2YJ1 - chains C and D of the 4 polymer chains in the assembly; structure by X-ray diffraction, 2.24 A resolution.

== Chain C ==
Name: Bcl-2-like protein 1
Organism: Homo sapiens
UniProtKB: Q07817 (B2CL1_HUMAN); residue numbers follow UniProt; this construct covers 1-26, 83-209
Amino-acid sequence (158 residues; row label = number of the first residue in the row; note: 56 numbers in that range are skipped by the numbering (no residue carries them; nothing is unmodelled there); numbers below 1 keep their minus sign (Gly-4 is residue -4)):
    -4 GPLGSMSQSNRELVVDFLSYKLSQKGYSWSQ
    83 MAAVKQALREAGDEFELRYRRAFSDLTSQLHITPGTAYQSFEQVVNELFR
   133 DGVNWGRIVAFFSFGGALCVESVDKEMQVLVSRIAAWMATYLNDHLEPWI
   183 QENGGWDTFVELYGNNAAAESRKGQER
Not modelled in the structure: -4 to 0, 197-209
Differences from the reference sequence: cloning artifact (-4 to 0)
Swiss-Prot annotation at these positions:
  - motif: Ser4 to Trp24 (BH4), Val86 to Arg100 (BH3), Glu129 to Gly148 (BH1), Pro180 to Tyr195 (BH2)
  - mutagenesis: Phe131 to Asp133 (No heterodimerization with BAX), Val135 to Trp137 (Loss of anti-apoptotic activity), Gly138 to Ile140 (Loss of anti-apoptotic activity), Gly138 (G138A: No heterodimerization with BAX), Ser145 to Gly147 (Decreases interaction with DNM1L, no effect on endocytosis enhancement), Gly148 (G148E: No heterodimerization with BAX), Asp156 (D156A: No effect on caspase-1 cleavage), Asp176 (D176A: No effect on caspase-1 cleavage), Trp188 to Phe191 (Abolishes interaction with DNM1L and endocytosis enhancement), Trp188 to Asp189 (Reduces anti-apoptotic activity by about half), Asp189 (D189A: No effect on caspase-1 cleavage)

== Chain D ==
Name: Alpha-beta-puma BH3 foldamer
Amino-acid sequence (23 residues; each row starts with the number of its first residue):
    85 XWAREIGAXLRRMADDLNAQYEX
Not modelled in the structure: 107
Modified / non-standard residues: ACE (acetyl group) at position 85, B3Q ((3S)-3,6-diamino-6-oxohexanoic acid) at position 93, NH2 (amino group) at position 107; Trp86 ((3S)-3-amino-4-(1H-indol-3-yl)butanoic acid; HT7); Glu89 ((3s)-3-aminohexanedioic acid; B3E); Arg96 ((3S)-3-amino-6-[(diaminomethylidene)amino]hexanoic acid; HR7); Asp100 (3-aminopentanedioic acid; B3D); Ala103 ((3s)-3-aminobutanoic acid; B3A)

== Chain C / chain D interface ==
Residue-residue contacts - 50 pairs, chain C then chain D:
  Glu96(C) - Gln104(D)  hydrogen bond
  Glu96(C) - Tyr105(D)  hydrogen bond
  Phe97(C) - Met97(D)  hydrophobic
  Phe97(C) - Leu101(D)  hydrophobic
  Arg100(C) - Leu101(D)
  Arg100(C) - Gln104(D)  hydrogen bond
  Tyr101(C) - Met97(D)  hydrogen bond (side chain-backbone)
  Tyr101(C) - Asp100(D)
  Tyr101(C) - Leu101(D)
  Ala104(C) - Met97(D)  hydrophobic
  Phe105(C) - Met97(D)
  Leu108(C) - Trp86(D)
  Leu108(C) - Ile90(D)
  Leu108(C) - B3Q_93(D)
  Leu108(C) - Leu94(D)
  Leu108(C) - Met97(D)  hydrophobic
  Gln111(C) - Trp86(D)
  Leu112(C) - Ile90(D)  hydrophobic
  Ser122(C) - Ala87(D)
  Gln125(C) - Ala87(D)
  Gln125(C) - Arg88(D)
  Val126(C) - Ala87(D)
  Val126(C) - Gly91(D)
  Val126(C) - Leu94(D)  hydrophobic
  Glu129(C) - Arg88(D)  salt bridge
  Glu129(C) - Gly91(D)
  Glu129(C) - Ala92(D)
  Glu129(C) - Arg95(D)  salt bridge
  Leu130(C) - Gly91(D)
  Leu130(C) - Leu94(D)
  Leu130(C) - Arg95(D)
  Arg132(C) - Arg95(D)
  Arg132(C) - Arg96(D)
  Asp133(C) - Arg95(D)
  Asp133(C) - Arg96(D)
  Asn136(C) - Asp99(D)  hydrogen bond
  Asn136(C) - Asn102(D)  hydrogen bond
  Trp137(C) - Asn102(D)
  Gly138(C) - Ala98(D)
  Gly138(C) - Asn102(D)
  Arg139(C) - Arg95(D)
  Arg139(C) - Arg96(D)
  Arg139(C) - Ala98(D)
  Arg139(C) - Asp99(D)  salt bridge
  Val141(C) - Leu101(D)  hydrophobic
  Ala142(C) - Ala98(D)  hydrophobic
  Phe146(C) - Leu94(D)  hydrophobic
  Leu194(C) - Tyr105(D)
  Tyr195(C) - Leu101(D)
  Tyr195(C) - Tyr105(D)

== Overview ==
Chain C and chain D form an interface of 25 and 18 residues respectively, with 6 hydrogen bonds and 3 salt
bridges. Polar contacts include Glu129(C)-Arg88(D), Glu129(C)-Arg95(D) and Arg139(C)-Asp99(D). From UniProt:
19 mutagenesis sites on chain C.
Chain C is Bcl-2-like protein 1 (Homo sapiens) and chain D is Alpha-beta-puma BH3 foldamer; the structure,
Puma BH3 foldamer in complex with Bcl-xL, was determined by X-ray diffraction.
